Entry 3ICT (X-ray diffraction, 2.10 A resolution); this record covers chains A and B.

Chain A (and B):
Name: Coenzyme A-Disulfide Reductase
Source organism: Bacillus anthracis
Notes: chain B of this document is another copy of the same molecule, construct and numbering; everything in this record applies to it too
UniProt: Q81UT5 (Q81UT5_BACAN); numbering as in UniProt (aligned over 2-554)
Amino-acid sequence (588 residues; each row starts with the number of its first residue; numbers below 1 keep their minus sign (Mse-33 is residue -33)):
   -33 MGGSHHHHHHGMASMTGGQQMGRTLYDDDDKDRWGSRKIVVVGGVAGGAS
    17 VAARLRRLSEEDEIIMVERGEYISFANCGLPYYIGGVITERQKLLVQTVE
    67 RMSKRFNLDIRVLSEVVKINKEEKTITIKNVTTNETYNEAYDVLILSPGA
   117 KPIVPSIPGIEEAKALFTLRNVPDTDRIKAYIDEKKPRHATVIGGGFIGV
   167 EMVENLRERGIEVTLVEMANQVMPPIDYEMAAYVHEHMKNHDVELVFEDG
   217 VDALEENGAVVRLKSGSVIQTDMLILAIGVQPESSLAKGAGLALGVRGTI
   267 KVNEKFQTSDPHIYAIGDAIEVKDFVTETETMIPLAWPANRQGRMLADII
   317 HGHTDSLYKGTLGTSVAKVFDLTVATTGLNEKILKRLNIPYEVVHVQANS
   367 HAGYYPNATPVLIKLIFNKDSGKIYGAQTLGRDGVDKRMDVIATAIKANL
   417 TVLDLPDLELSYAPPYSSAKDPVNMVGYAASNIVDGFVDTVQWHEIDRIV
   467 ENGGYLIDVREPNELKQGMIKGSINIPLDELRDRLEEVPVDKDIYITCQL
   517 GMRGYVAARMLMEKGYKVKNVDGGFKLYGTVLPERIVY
Unresolved in the structure: -33 to -3 (chain B: -33 to 1)
Sequence notes: expression tag (-33 to 1)
Modified positions: Mse-33, Mse-22, Mse-19, Mse-13 (selenomethionine); Mse32, Mse68, Mse168, Mse184, Mse189, Mse196, Mse204, Mse239, Mse298, Mse311, Mse405, Mse441, Mse485, Mse518, Mse526, Mse528 (selenomethionine; parent Met)
Ligand contacts:
  - coenzyme A (COA), molecule 1: Val11, Ala12, Ala15, Ser16, Ala19, Arg20, Arg23, Ser40, Phe41, Ala42, Asn43, Cys44, Mse68, Phe72, Ala302, Asn306, Arg310
  - coenzyme A (COA), molecule 2: His361, Val362, Gln363, Tyr370, Tyr428, Ala435, Lys436, Mse441, Tyr444, Ala445, Asn448, Leu516, Gly517, Mse518, Tyr521
  - FAD (flavin-adenine dinucleotide), molecule 1: Val8, Gly9, Gly10, Val11, Ala12, Gly13, Gly14, Val33, Glu34, Arg35, Gly36, Asn43, Cys44, Leu46, Pro47, Ser80, Glu81, Val82, Ser113, Pro114, Gly115, Ala116, Leu135, Arg136, Ile164, Glu167, Leu252, Gly283, Asp284, Ala285, Pro300, Leu301, Ala302, Trp303, Ala305
  - FAD, molecule 2: Tyr428, Ala429, Pro430

Chain A / chain B interface:
Contacting residue pairs (154):
  Arg20(A) with Asn448(B), hydrogen bond; Phe453(B); Tyr521(B), hydrogen bond
  Arg23(A) with Tyr521(B); Arg525(B), hydrogen bond (backbone-side chain)
  Leu24(A) with Phe453(B), hydrophobic; Arg525(B); Glu529(B)
  Ser25(A) with Glu529(B)
  Glu26(A) with Arg498(B), salt bridge; Mse526(B); Glu529(B); Lys530(B), salt bridge
  Ala42(A) with Tyr370(B), hydrophobic
  Cys44(A) with Tyr370(B); Tyr428(B), hydrophobic; Pro430(B)
  Gly45(A) with Tyr370(B)
  Tyr48(A) with Tyr371(B), hydrophobic; Pro431(B)
  Val53(A) with Tyr371(B), hydrophobic; Pro372(B)
  Ile54(A) with Tyr370(B)
  Lys59(A) with Gly369(B); Tyr370(B)
  Lys70(A) with Asp495(B); Arg498(B), hydrogen bond (backbone-side chain); Asp499(B), salt bridge
  Arg71(A) with Leu494(B); Asp495(B), salt bridge; Arg498(B), hydrogen bond (backbone-side chain); Mse518(B)
  Phe72(A) with Val522(B), hydrophobic
  Asn73(A) with Arg498(B)
  Ala302(A) with Tyr428(B), hydrophobic
  Trp303(A) with Pro422(B); Asp423(B); Leu424(B); Glu425(B); Ala435(B); Asn440(B), hydrogen bond
  Pro304(A) with Glu425(B)
  Asn306(A) with Ala435(B)
  Arg307(A) with Pro422(B); Asp423(B), salt bridge; Tyr444(B), hydrogen bond
  Arg310(A) with Tyr444(B)
  His319(A) with Phe453(B)
  Lys325(A) with Asp423(B)
  Thr327(A) with Glu425(B)
  Leu328(A) with Glu425(B), hydrogen bond (backbone-side chain)
  Gly329(A) with Glu425(B), hydrogen bond (backbone-side chain)
  Thr330(A) with Glu425(B), hydrogen bond (side chain-backbone); Leu426(B); Ser427(B)
  Val332(A) with Ser427(B); Tyr428(B); Ala429(B), hydrophobic; Tyr432(B), hydrophobic
  Lys334(A) with Tyr371(B); Tyr432(B)
  Thr339(A) with Tyr432(B), hydrogen bond
  Gly369(A) with Lys59(B)
  Tyr370(A) with Ala42(B), hydrophobic; Cys44(B); Gly45(B); Ile54(B); Lys59(B)
  Tyr371(A) with Tyr48(B), hydrophobic; Val53(B), hydrophobic
  Pro372(A) with Val53(B)
  Asp402(A) with Lys403(B), salt bridge; Tyr432(B)
  Lys403(A) with Asp402(B), salt bridge; Lys403(B); Asp406(B)
  Asp406(A) with Lys403(B), salt bridge; Val407(B); Leu426(B); Ser427(B), hydrogen bond
  Val407(A) with Asp406(B); Thr410(B)
  Ala409(A) with Glu425(B)
  Thr410(A) with Val407(B); Thr410(B); Leu424(B); Leu426(B)
  Lys413(A) with Asp423(B), salt bridge
  Ala414(A) with Ala414(B), hydrophobic; Leu416(B), hydrophobic
  Leu416(A) with Ala414(B), hydrophobic
  Pro422(A) with Trp303(B); Arg307(B)
  Asp423(A) with Trp303(B); Arg307(B), salt bridge; Lys413(B), salt bridge
  Leu424(A) with Trp303(B); Thr410(B)
  Glu425(A) with Trp303(B); Pro304(B); Thr327(B); Leu328(B), hydrogen bond (side chain-backbone); Gly329(B), hydrogen bond (side chain-backbone); Thr330(B), hydrogen bond (side chain-backbone); Ala409(B)
  Leu426(A) with Asp406(B); Thr410(B)
  Ser427(A) with Thr330(B); Ser331(B); Val332(B); Mse405(B); Asp406(B), hydrogen bond (backbone-side chain)
  Tyr428(A) with Cys44(B), hydrophobic; Ala302(B), hydrophobic; Val332(B)
  Ala429(A) with Val332(B), hydrophobic
  Pro430(A) with Cys44(B); Tyr48(B), hydrophobic
  Pro431(A) with Tyr48(B)
  Tyr432(A) with Val332(B), hydrophobic; Lys334(B); Thr339(B), hydrogen bond; Asp402(B)
  Ala435(A) with Trp303(B); Asn306(B)
  Lys436(A) with Ser16(B)
  Asn440(A) with Trp303(B), hydrogen bond
  Tyr444(A) with Arg307(B), hydrogen bond; Arg310(B)
  Asn448(A) with Arg20(B), hydrogen bond; Arg310(B)
  Asp451(A) with His319(B), hydrogen bond (backbone-side chain)
  Phe453(A) with Arg20(B); Leu24(B), hydrophobic; His319(B)
  Leu494(A) with Arg71(B)
  Asp495(A) with Lys70(B), hydrogen bond (backbone-side chain); Arg71(B), salt bridge
  Arg498(A) with Glu26(B), salt bridge; Lys70(B), hydrogen bond (side chain-backbone); Arg71(B), hydrogen bond (side chain-backbone); Asn73(B)
  Asp499(A) with Lys70(B), salt bridge
  Tyr521(A) with Arg20(B), hydrogen bond; Arg23(B)
  Val522(A) with Arg23(B); Phe72(B), hydrophobic
  Arg525(A) with Arg23(B), hydrogen bond (side chain-backbone); Leu24(B)
  Mse526(A) with Glu26(B)
  Glu529(A) with Leu24(B); Ser25(B); Glu26(B)
  Lys530(A) with Glu26(B), salt bridge
Interface residues without a listed pair, chain A (82 interface residues in all): Arg22, Arg67, Leu301, Mse311, Gly326, Ser331, Ala333, Ala411, Mse518, Arg519
Interface residues without a listed pair, chain B (83 interface residues in all): Arg22, Arg67, Leu301, Gly318, Lys325, Ala333, Leu338, Ala411, Lys436, Arg519

Overview:
82 residues of chain A and 83 residues of chain B are in contact; the contacts include 26 hydrogen bonds and
15 salt bridges. Polar pairs include Glu26(A)-Arg498(B), Glu26(A)-Lys530(B) and Lys70(A)-Asp499(B). Ligands of
chain A: flavin-adenine dinucleotide and coenzyme A.
Chain A and chain B are both Coenzyme A-Disulfide Reductase (Bacillus anthracis); the structure, Crystal
structure of reduced Bacillus anthracis CoADR-RHD, was determined by X-ray diffraction together with 3ICR and
3ICS from the same study.
